PDB entry 2V4E | X-ray diffraction, 2.40 A resolution | chains A and B of the 4 polymer chains in the assembly

Chain A:
Molecule: Red fluorescent protein DRFP583
Organism: Discosoma sp
Amino-acid sequence (218 residues; row label = number of the first residue in the row; note: 2 numbers in that range are skipped by the numbering (no residue carries them; nothing is unmodelled there)):
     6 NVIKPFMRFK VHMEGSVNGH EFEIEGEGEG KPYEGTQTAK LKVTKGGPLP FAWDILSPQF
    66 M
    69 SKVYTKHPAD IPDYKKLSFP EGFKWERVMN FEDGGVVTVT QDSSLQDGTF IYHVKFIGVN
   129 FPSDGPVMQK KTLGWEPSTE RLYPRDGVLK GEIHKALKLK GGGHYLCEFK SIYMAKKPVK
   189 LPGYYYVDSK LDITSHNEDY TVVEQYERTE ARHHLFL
Not modelled in the structure: 6
Modified positions: Met66 ({(4Z)-4-(4-hydroxybenzylidene)-2-[3-(methylthio)propanimidoyl]-5-oxo-4,5-dihydro-1H-imidazol-1-yl}acetic acid; NRQ)
Covalently attached groups: covalent link Met66-Ser69

Chain B:
Molecule: Red fluorescent protein DRFP583
Organism: Discosoma sp
Amino-acid sequence (218 residues; numbered 6 to 225; 2 numbers in that range are skipped by the numbering (no residue carries them; nothing is unmodelled there); the number before each row is that of its first residue):
     6 NVIKPFMRFK VHMEGSVNGH EFEIEGEGEG KPYEGTQTAK LQVTKGGPLP FAWDILSPQF
    66 M
    69 SKVYTKHPAD IPDYKKLSFP EGFKWERVMN FEDGGVVTVT QDSSLQDGVF IYHVKFIGVN
   129 FPSDGPVMQK KTLGWEPSTE RLYPRDGVLK GEIHKALKLK GGGHYLCEFK SIYMAKKPVK
   189 LPGYYYVDSK LDITSHNEDY TVVEQYERTE ARHHLFL
Modified positions: Met66 ({(4Z)-4-(4-hydroxybenzylidene)-2-[3-(methylthio)propanimidoyl]-5-oxo-4,5-dihydro-1H-imidazol-1-yl}acetic acid; NRQ)
Covalently attached groups: covalent link Met66-Ser69

Interface between chain A and chain B:
Residue-residue contacts - 66 pairs, chain A then chain B:
  Glu100(A) with Arg153(B), salt bridge
  Glu144(A) with Tyr192(B)
  Pro145(A) with Tyr194(B), hydrogen bond (backbone-side chain); His222(B); Leu225(B), hydrophobic
  Ser146(A) with Tyr194(B); His222(B)
  Thr147(A) with Tyr194(B); His222(B)
  Arg149(A) with His162(B), hydrogen bond (side chain-backbone); Lys163(B), hydrogen bond (side chain-backbone); Ala164(B); Leu174(B)
  Tyr151(A) with Leu174(B)
  Arg153(A) with Glu100(B), salt bridge; His172(B), hydrogen bond (side chain-backbone); Leu174(B)
  Glu160(A) with His162(B)
  Ile161(A) with His162(B)
  His162(A) with Arg149(B), hydrogen bond (backbone-side chain); Glu160(B); Ile161(B); His162(B), hydrogen bond; Glu176(B), salt bridge; Tyr192(B), hydrogen bond (backbone-side chain)
  Lys163(A) with Arg149(B), hydrogen bond (backbone-side chain)
  Ala164(A) with Arg149(B); Tyr192(B), hydrophobic
  His172(A) with Arg153(B), hydrogen bond (backbone-side chain); Tyr192(B)
  Leu174(A) with Arg149(B); Tyr151(B); Arg153(B)
  Glu176(A) with His162(B), salt bridge; Glu176(B)
  Tyr192(A) with Glu144(B); Pro145(B); His162(B); Ala164(B), hydrophobic; His172(B)
  Tyr194(A) with Pro145(B), hydrogen bond (side chain-backbone); Ser146(B); Thr147(B)
  Asp196(A) with His222(B); Leu223(B); Phe224(B)
  Ser197(A) with His222(B); Phe224(B)
  Lys198(A) with Phe224(B)
  Arg216(A) with Phe224(B)
  Glu218(A) with Phe224(B)
  Arg220(A) with Arg220(B); Leu223(B)
  His222(A) with Pro145(B); Ser146(B); Thr147(B); Asp196(B); Ser197(B)
  Leu223(A) with Asp196(B); Arg220(B)
  Phe224(A) with Asp196(B); Ser197(B); Lys198(B); Arg216(B); Glu218(B)
  Leu225(A) with Pro145(B), hydrophobic
Also at the interface, not in a pair above, chain A (29 interface residues in all): Thr217
Also at the interface, not in a pair above, chain B (29 interface residues in all): Thr217

Overview:
Chain A and chain B each contribute 29 residues to their interface; the contacts include 10 hydrogen bonds and
4 salt bridges. Polar pairs include Glu100(A)-Arg153(B), Arg153(A)-Glu100(B) and His162(A)-Glu176(B).
Here chain A is Red fluorescent protein DRFP583 and chain B is Red fluorescent protein DRFP583, both from
Discosoma sp. Entry 2V4E (A non-cytotoxic DsRed variant for whole-cell labeling) was determined by X-ray
diffraction.
